1E83 - chain A; structure by X-ray diffraction, 2.05 A resolution.

[Chain A]
Protein: Cytochrome C'
From: Alcaligenes xylosoxidans
UniProt: P00138 (CYCP_ALCSP); residues 1-127 here = UniProt positions 1-127
Sequence (127 residues; numbered 1 to 127; the number before each row is that of its first residue):
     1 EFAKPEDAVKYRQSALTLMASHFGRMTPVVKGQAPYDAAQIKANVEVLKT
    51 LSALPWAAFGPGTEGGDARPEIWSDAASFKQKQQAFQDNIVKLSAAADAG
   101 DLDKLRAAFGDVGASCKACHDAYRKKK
Not modelled in the structure: 127
Covalent attachments: heme c (HEC) linked to Cys116, Cys119
Modified residues: Glu1 (pyroglutamic acid; PCA)
Differences from the reference sequence: modified residue (1)
Metal / ion sites: heme c Fe near His120 (its only coordinating residue here)
Ligand contacts: heme c (HEC): Val9, Arg12, Gln13, Leu16, Thr17, Met19, Ala20, Phe23, Trp56, Phe59, Gly65, Gly66, Asp67, Ala68, Ile72, Phe79, Lys82, Gln83, Phe86, Val112, Ser115, His120, Tyr123, Arg124
UniProt features mapped onto this chain:
  - binding site (heme c): Arg12, Gln13, Asp67, Cys116, Cys119, His120
Reported in the primary citation:
  - heme c coordination: His120
  - conformationally variable residues (side-chain flip): Arg124
  - binding site for heme c: Arg124

[In short]
Covalently linked heme c: at Cys119. From UniProt: 6 heme c-binding residues. From the paper: a binding site
for heme c at Arg124; heme c coordination by His120.
Chain A is Cytochrome C' (Alcaligenes xylosoxidans); the structure, Cytochrome c' from Alcaligenes
xylosoxidans - oxidized structure, was determined by X-ray diffraction, deposited together with 1E84, 1E85 and
1E86.
